PDB entry 7Z4Y | electron microscopy, 4.50 A resolution (low resolution: residue-level contacts below are approximate; hydrogen-bond / salt-bridge calls are withheld) | chains A and C of the 4 polymer chains in the assembly

Chain A (and C):
Protein: Zinc finger CCHC domain-containing protein 8
Source organism: Homo sapiens
Notes: chain C of this document is another copy of the same molecule, construct and numbering; everything in this record applies to it too
UniProtKB: Q6NZY4 (ZCHC8_HUMAN); residues 41-337 here = UniProt positions 41-337
Sequence (301 residues; numbered 37 to 337; the number before each row is that of its first residue):
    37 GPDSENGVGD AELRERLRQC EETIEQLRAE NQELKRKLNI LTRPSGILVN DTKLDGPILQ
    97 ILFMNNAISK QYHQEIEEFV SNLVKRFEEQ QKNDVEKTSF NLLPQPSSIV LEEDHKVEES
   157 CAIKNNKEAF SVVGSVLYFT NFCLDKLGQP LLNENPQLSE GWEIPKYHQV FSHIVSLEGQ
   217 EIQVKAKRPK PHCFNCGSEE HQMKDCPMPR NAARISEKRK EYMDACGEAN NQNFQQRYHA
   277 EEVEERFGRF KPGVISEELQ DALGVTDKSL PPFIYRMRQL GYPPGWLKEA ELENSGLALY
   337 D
Disordered / not traced: 37-42, 151-159, 219-337 (chain C: 37-42, 151-159, 222-337)
Construct notes: expression tag (37-40)
Swiss-Prot annotation at these positions:
  - zinc finger: Pro227 to Met244 (CCHC-type)
  - region (RBM7 binding): Phe286 to Leu299, Phe309 to Lys324
  - natural variant: Pro186 (P186L: In PFBMFT5)
  - mutagenesis: Leu295 (L295E: Impaired interaction with ZCCHC8; when associated with E-299), Leu299 (L299E: Impaired interaction with ZCCHC8; when associated with E-295), Phe309 (F309A: Reduced interaction with ZCCHC8; when associated with E-313), Met313 (M313E: Reduced interaction with ZCCHC8; when associated with A-309)

Interface between chain A and chain C:
Pairs across the interface - 117 pairs, chain A then chain C:
  Asn67(A) - Glu66(C)
  Asn67(A) - Leu70(C)
  Leu70(A) - Asn67(C)
  Arg72(A) - Gln141(C)
  Arg72(A) - Pro142(C)
  Lys73(A) - Ser144(C)
  Lys73(A) - Val146(C)
  Leu74(A) - Leu70(C)
  Asn75(A) - Lys182(C)
  Ile76(A) - Val168(C)
  Ile76(A) - Ser171(C)
  Thr78(A) - Leu173(C)
  Thr78(A) - Lys182(C)
  Lys89(A) - Asn102(C)
  Lys89(A) - Ile104(C)
  Leu90(A) - Ile104(C)
  Pro93(A) - Met100(C)
  Pro93(A) - Leu173(C)
  Pro93(A) - Tyr174(C)
  Pro93(A) - Phe175(C)
  Ile94(A) - Met100(C)
  Ile94(A) - Ser105(C)
  Ile94(A) - Tyr174(C)
  Leu95(A) - Ile97(C)
  Leu95(A) - Leu98(C)
  Leu95(A) - Leu173(C)
  Leu95(A) - Tyr174(C)
  Gln96(A) - Gln96(C)
  Gln96(A) - Ile97(C)
  Gln96(A) - Leu98(C)
  Gln96(A) - Val172(C)
  Gln96(A) - Leu173(C)
  Ile97(A) - Gln96(C)
  Ile97(A) - Ile97(C)
  Ile97(A) - Gly170(C)
  Ile97(A) - Ser171(C)
  Ile97(A) - Val172(C)
  Ile97(A) - Tyr174(C)
  Leu98(A) - Leu95(C)
  Leu98(A) - Gln96(C)
  Leu98(A) - Val168(C)
  Leu98(A) - Gly170(C)
  Leu98(A) - Ser171(C)
  Phe99(A) - Val168(C)
  Phe99(A) - Val169(C)
  Phe99(A) - Gly170(C)
  Phe99(A) - Tyr174(C)
  Met100(A) - Ile94(C)
  Met100(A) - Leu95(C)
  Met100(A) - Phe166(C)
  Met100(A) - Ser167(C)
  Met100(A) - Val168(C)
  Met100(A) - Val169(C)
  Asn101(A) - Glu164(C)
  Asn101(A) - Ser167(C)
  Asn101(A) - Val169(C)
  Asn102(A) - Asp91(C)
  Asn102(A) - Pro93(C)
  Ile104(A) - Phe123(C)
  Ser105(A) - Ile94(C)
  Lys106(A) - Asn137(C)
  Lys106(A) - Glu196(C)
  Lys106(A) - Gly197(C)
  Gln107(A) - Phe123(C)
  Gln107(A) - Glu196(C)
  Tyr108(A) - Leu119(C)
  Tyr108(A) - Arg122(C)
  Tyr108(A) - Phe123(C)
  Gln110(A) - Gly197(C)
  Gln110(A) - Trp198(C)
  Gln110(A) - Glu199(C)
  Glu111(A) - Leu119(C)
  Glu113(A) - Tyr174(C)
  Phe115(A) - Glu111(C)
  Phe115(A) - Ile112(C)
  Phe115(A) - Phe115(C)
  Val116(A) - Tyr174(C)
  Leu119(A) - Tyr108(C)
  Val120(A) - Thr176(C)
  Phe123(A) - Ile104(C)
  Phe123(A) - Gln107(C)
  Phe123(A) - Tyr108(C)
  Glu132(A) - Ile104(C)
  Leu139(A) - Asn101(C)
  Ser143(A) - Ile76(C)
  Phe166(A) - Met100(C)
  Phe166(A) - Asn101(C)
  Ser167(A) - Asn101(C)
  Val168(A) - Leu98(C)
  Val168(A) - Phe99(C)
  Val168(A) - Met100(C)
  Val169(A) - Phe99(C)
  Gly170(A) - Ile97(C)
  Gly170(A) - Leu98(C)
  Gly170(A) - Phe99(C)
  Ser171(A) - Gln96(C)
  Ser171(A) - Ile97(C)
  Val172(A) - Leu95(C)
  Val172(A) - Gln96(C)
  Val172(A) - Ile97(C)
  Leu173(A) - Gln96(C)
  Tyr174(A) - Pro93(C)
  Tyr174(A) - Ile94(C)
  Tyr174(A) - Leu95(C)
  Tyr174(A) - Glu113(C)
  Tyr174(A) - Val116(C)
  Phe175(A) - Gly92(C)
  Phe175(A) - Pro93(C)
  Thr176(A) - Ile94(C)
  Thr176(A) - Val120(C)
  Leu180(A) - Pro80(C)
  Lys182(A) - Asn75(C)
  Lys182(A) - Thr78(C)
  Glu196(A) - Gln107(C)
  Gly197(A) - Gln110(C)
  Trp198(A) - Gln110(C)
  Glu199(A) - Gln110(C)
Interface residues without a listed pair, chain A (59 interface residues in all): Leu63, Pro80, Gly92, His109, Arg122, Gln185
Interface residues without a listed pair, chain C (70 interface residues in all): Leu63, Leu74, Thr88, Lys89, Leu90, Ala103, Lys106, His109, Gln126, Ser143, Ile145, Ala165, Leu180, Leu183, Pro186

Overview:
The interface between chain A and chain C involves 59 residues on one side and 70 on the other. UniProt lists
4 mutagenesis sites on chain A.
Chain A and chain C are both Zinc finger CCHC domain-containing protein 8 (Homo sapiens); the structure, Human
NEXT dimer - overall reconstruction of the core complex, was determined by electron microscopy (same
publication as 7Z4Z and 7Z52).
